7XHB - chains A and B of the 4 polymer chains in the assembly; structure by electron microscopy, 3.33 A resolution.

# Chain A
Molecule: Protein translocase subunit SecA
From: Bacillus subtilis subsp. subtilis str. 168
Notes: EC 7.4.2.8
UniProt: P28366 (SECA_BACSU); residue numbers follow UniProt; this construct covers 1-778
Amino-acid sequence (778 residues; each row starts with the number of its first residue):
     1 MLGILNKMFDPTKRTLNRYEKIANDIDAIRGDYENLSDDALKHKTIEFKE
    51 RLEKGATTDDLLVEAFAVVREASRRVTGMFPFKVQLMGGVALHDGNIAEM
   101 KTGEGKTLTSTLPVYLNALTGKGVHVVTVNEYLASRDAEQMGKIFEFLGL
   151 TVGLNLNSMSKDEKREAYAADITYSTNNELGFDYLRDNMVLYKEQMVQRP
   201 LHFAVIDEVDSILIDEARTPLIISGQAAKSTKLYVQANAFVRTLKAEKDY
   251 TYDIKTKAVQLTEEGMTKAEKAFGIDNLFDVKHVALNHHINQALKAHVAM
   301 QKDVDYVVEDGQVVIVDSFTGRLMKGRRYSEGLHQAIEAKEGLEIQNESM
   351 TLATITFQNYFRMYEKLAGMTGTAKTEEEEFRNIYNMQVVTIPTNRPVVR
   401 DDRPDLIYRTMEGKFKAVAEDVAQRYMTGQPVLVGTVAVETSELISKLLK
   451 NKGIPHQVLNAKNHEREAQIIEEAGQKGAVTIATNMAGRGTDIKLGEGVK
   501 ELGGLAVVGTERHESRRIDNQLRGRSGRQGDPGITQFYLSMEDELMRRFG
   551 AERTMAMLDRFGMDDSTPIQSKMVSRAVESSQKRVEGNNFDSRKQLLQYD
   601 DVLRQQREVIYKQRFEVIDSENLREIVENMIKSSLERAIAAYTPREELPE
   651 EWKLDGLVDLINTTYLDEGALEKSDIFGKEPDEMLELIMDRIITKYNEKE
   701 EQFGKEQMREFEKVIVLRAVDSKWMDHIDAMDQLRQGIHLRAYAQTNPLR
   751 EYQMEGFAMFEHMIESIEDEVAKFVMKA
Disordered / not traced: 1-13
UniProt features mapped onto this chain:
  - binding site (ATP): Met79, Phe80, Gln85, Gly103 to Thr107, Asp492
  - mutagenesis: Lys101 (K101N: Can restore growth of E.coli secA mutants), Lys106 (K106N: Loss of activity. Cannot complement E.coli secA mutants), Gly587 (G587C: Forms position 587-750 dimers upon oxidation in vitro; when associated with C-750. Does not form position 587-587 dimers (homodimers)), Asn588 (N588C: Forms position 588-588 dimers upon oxidation in vitro (homodimers)), Arg750 (R750C: Forms position 587-750 dimers upon oxidation in vitro; when associated with C-587. Also forms position 750-750 dimers (homodimers))
Residues lining bound ligands: ADP (adenosine-5'-diphosphate): Met79, Phe80, Pro81, Phe82, Gln85, Thr102, Gly103, Glu104, Gly105, Lys106, Thr107, Arg136, Asp492, Arg528
Reported in the primary citation:
  - binding site for ADP: Met79, Phe82, Gln85, Lys106
  - conformationally variable residues (side-chain flip): Asp492, Gln521, Arg525, Arg528
  - mutagenesis - R328P/Y329P: unchanged catalytic activity

# Chain B
Molecule: Translocating peptide
From: Escherichia coli
Amino-acid sequence (345 residues; row label = number of the first residue in the row):
     1 MAKKTAIAIAVALAGFATVASYAQYEDGCSGELERQHTFAGGARSIASGY
    51 YYYSGDKLPEGVLQSGGSGSKGEELFTGVVPILVELDGDVNGHKFSVRGE
   101 GEGDATNGKLTLKFICTTGKLPVPWPTLVTTLTYGVQCFSRYPDHMKRHD
   151 FFKSAMPEGYVQERTISFKDDGTYKTRAEVKFEGDTLVNRIELKGIDFKE
   201 DGNILGHKLEYNFNSHNVYITADKQKNGIKANFKIRHNVEDGSVQLADHY
   251 QQNTPIGDGPVLLPDNHYLSTQSVLSKDPNEKRDHMVLLEFVTAAGITHG
   301 SAGLEVLFQGPANGGSAWSHPQFEKGGGSGGGSGGGSWSHPQFEK
Disordered / not traced: 1, 35-45, 55-345

# Chain A / chain B interface
Pairs across the interface (36):
  Asn178(A) with Tyr50(B)
  Phe182(A) with Tyr50(B); Tyr51(B); Tyr52(B), hydrophobic
  Arg186(A) with Tyr52(B)
  Glu216(A) with Tyr50(B), hydrogen bond
  Pro220(A) with Ser48(B); Gly49(B); Tyr50(B), hydrogen bond (backbone-backbone)
  Leu221(A) with Tyr50(B)
  Ile222(A) with Tyr50(B), hydrogen bond (backbone-backbone); Tyr51(B); Tyr52(B), hydrogen bond (backbone-backbone)
  Ile223(A) with Tyr52(B); Ser54(B)
  Ser224(A) with Tyr52(B), hydrogen bond (backbone-backbone); Tyr53(B); Ser54(B), hydrogen bond (backbone-backbone)
  Gln226(A) with Tyr53(B)
  Ala227(A) with Tyr53(B), hydrogen bond (backbone-side chain)
  Met300(A) with Ile46(B), hydrophobic
  Gly326(A) with Tyr50(B)
  Arg327(A) with Ser48(B), hydrogen bond; Gly49(B); Tyr50(B)
  Arg328(A) with Ser48(B); Gly49(B), hydrogen bond (backbone-backbone); Tyr51(B)
  Tyr329(A) with Ile46(B), hydrophobic; Ala47(B); Tyr51(B)
  Ser330(A) with Ala47(B), hydrogen bond (side chain-backbone); Ser48(B); Tyr51(B), hydrogen bond
  Leu333(A) with Ile46(B), hydrophobic
  Gln745(A) with Glu34(B)
Interface residues without a listed pair, chain A (26 interface residues in all): Thr219, Gly225, Ile315, Glu331, Glu348, Ser349, Phe357
The authors on this interface:
  - specific contacts: Asn178(A)-Tyr50(B), Phe182(A)-Tyr50(B), Phe182(A)-Tyr52(B), Arg186(A)-Tyr52(B) (cation-pi contact), Arg327(A)-Ser48(B)
  - interface residues, chain A: Ile222(A), Ser224(A)
  - interface residues, chain B: Ala47(B), Ser48(B), Gly49(B), Tyr50(B)

# Summary
The interface between chain A and chain B involves 26 residues on one side and 10 on the other; the contacts
include 11 hydrogen bonds. Among the polar pairs are Glu216(A)-Tyr50(B), Ala227(A)-Tyr53(B) and
Arg327(A)-Ser48(B). The authors report contacts between Asn178(A) and Tyr50(B), Phe182(A) and Tyr50(B) and
Phe182(A) and Tyr52(B) among others; a cation-pi contact between Arg186(A) and Tyr52(B). The paper reports a
binding site for ADP at Met79(A), Phe82(A) and Gln85(A) among others; R328P/Y329P of chain A leave catalytic
activity unchanged.
Here chain A is Protein translocase subunit SecA (Bacillus subtilis subsp. subtilis str. 168) and chain B is
Translocating peptide (Escherichia coli). Entry 7XHB (Structure of the SecA/SecYE/proOmpA(4Y)-sfGFP complex
with ADP) was determined by electron microscopy, deposited together with 7XHA.
